Entry 3UYW (X-ray diffraction, 1.90 A resolution); this record covers chain A.

# Chain A
Name: Hemagglutinin
From: Influenza A virus
UniProt: C3W5S1 (C3W5S1_I09A0); residues 54-267 here correspond to UniProt positions 65-278 (UniProt number = residue number + 11)
Amino-acid sequence (214 residues; each row starts with the number of its first residue):
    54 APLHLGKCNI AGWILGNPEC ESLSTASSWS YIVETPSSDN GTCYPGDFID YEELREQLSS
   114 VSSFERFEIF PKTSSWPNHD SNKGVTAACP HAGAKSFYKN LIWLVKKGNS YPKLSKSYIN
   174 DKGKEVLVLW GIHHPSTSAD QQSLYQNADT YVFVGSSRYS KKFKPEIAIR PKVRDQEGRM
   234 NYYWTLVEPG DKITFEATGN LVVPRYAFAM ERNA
Disulfide bonds: Cys61-Cys73, Cys96-Cys142
Ligand contacts: 2-aminoethanesulfonic acid (TAU): Tyr97, Trp156, His186, His187, Pro188, Ser189, Thr190, Asp193, Leu197, Gly231

# Overview
Ligands of chain A: 2-aminoethanesulfonic acid.
Chain A is Hemagglutinin (Influenza A virus); the structure, Crystal structures of globular head of 2009
pandemic H1N1 hemagglutinin, was determined by X-ray diffraction, deposited together with 3UYX.
